Entry 8D4E (electron microscopy, 9.20 A resolution (very low resolution: no residue pairs are listed; an interface is given only as per-side residue counts)); this record covers chains N and Y of the 10 polymer chains in the assembly.

[Chain N]
Name: Protein Nef
Organism: Human immunodeficiency virus 1
Reference sequence: Q90VU7 (Q90VU7_9HIV1); numbering as in UniProt (aligned over 2-206)
Chain sequence (212 residues; each row starts with the number of its first residue):
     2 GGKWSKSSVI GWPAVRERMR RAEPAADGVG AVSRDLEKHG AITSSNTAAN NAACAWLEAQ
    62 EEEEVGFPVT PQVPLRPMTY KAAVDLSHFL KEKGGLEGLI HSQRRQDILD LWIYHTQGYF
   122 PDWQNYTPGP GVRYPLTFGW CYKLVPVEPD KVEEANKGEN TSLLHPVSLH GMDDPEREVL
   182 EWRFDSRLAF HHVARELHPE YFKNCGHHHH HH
Not modelled in the structure: 2-5, 27-63, 150-174, 205-213
Construct notes: expression tag (207-213)

[Chain Y]
Name: HLA class I histocompatibility antigen, A alpha chain
Organism: Homo sapiens
Reference sequence: P04439 (HLAA_HUMAN); numbering as in UniProt (aligned over 334-365)
Chain sequence (39 residues; row label = number of the first residue in the row):
   333 CRKSSDRKGG SYSQAAGSDS AQSSDVSLTA AKVHHHHHH
Not modelled in the structure: 333-337, 356-371
Construct notes: expression tag (333, 366-371); engineered mutation Ser345 (Thr in P04439), Gly349 (Ser in P04439), Ser355 (Gly in P04439), Ala363 (Cys in P04439)
UniProt features mapped onto this chain:
  - modified residue: Ser343 (Phosphoserine), Tyr344 (Phosphotyrosine), Ser350 (Phosphoserine), Ser352 (Phosphoserine), Ser356 (Phosphoserine), Ser359 (Phosphoserine)
  - natural variant: Arg334 (R334K: Allele A*80:01), Lys335 (K335N: In allele A*23:01 and allele A*24:02), Asp338 (D338V: Allele A*80:01), Ser345 (T345S: In allele A*02:01, allele A*02:05, allele A*23:01, allele A*24:02, allele A*25:01, allele A*26:01, allele A*29:02, allele A*31:01, allele A*32:01, allele A*33:01, allele A*34:01, allele ...; this construct carries the variant), Val358 (V358M: In allele A*25:01, allele A*26:01, allele A*29:02, allele A*31:01, allele A*32:01, allele A*33:01, allele A*34:01, allele A*43:01, allele A*66:01 and allele A*74:01)

[Interface between chain N and chain Y]
At this resolution (9 A) residue pairs are not listed: 9 residues of chain N and 6 of chain Y lie at the interface.

[In short]
Chain N and chain Y form an interface of 9 and 6 residues respectively.
Here chain N is Protein Nef (Human immunodeficiency virus 1) and chain Y is HLA class I histocompatibility
antigen, A alpha chain (Homo sapiens). Entry 8D4E (Asymmetric unit of AP-1, Arf1, Nef lattice on MHC-I
lipopeptide incorporated wide(r) membrane tubes) was determined by electron microscopy, deposited together
with 7UX3, 8D4C, 8D4D, 8D4F, 8D4G, 8D9R and 5 further entries.
